PDB entry 4PJE | X-ray diffraction, 1.95 A resolution | chains A and E of the 4 polymer chains in the assembly

Chain A:
Protein: Major histocompatibility complex class I-related gene protein
Source organism: Homo sapiens
UniProtKB: Q95460 (HMR1_HUMAN); residues 1-270 here correspond to UniProt positions 23-292 (UniProt number = residue number + 22)
Amino-acid sequence (271 residues; numbered 0 to 270; the number before each row is that of its first residue; numbering starts at 0):
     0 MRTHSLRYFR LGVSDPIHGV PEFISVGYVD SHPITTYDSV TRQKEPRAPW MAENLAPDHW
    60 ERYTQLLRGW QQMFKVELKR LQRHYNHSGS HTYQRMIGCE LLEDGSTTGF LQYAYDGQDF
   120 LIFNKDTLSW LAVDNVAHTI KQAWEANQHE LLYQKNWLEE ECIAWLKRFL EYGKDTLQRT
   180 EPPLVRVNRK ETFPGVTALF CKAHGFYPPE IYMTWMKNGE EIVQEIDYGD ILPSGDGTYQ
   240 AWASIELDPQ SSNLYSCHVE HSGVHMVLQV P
Not modelled in the structure: 0, 17-18, 247-252, 270
Disulfides: Cys98-Cys161, Cys200-Cys256
Glycans and other covalent adducts: Acetyl 6-formylpterin (30W) linked to Lys43
Sequence notes: initiating methionine (0); engineered mutation Ser261 (Cys283 in Q95460)
Ligand contacts: Acetyl 6-formylpterin (30W; N-(6-formyl-4-oxo-3,4-dihydropteridin-2-yl)acetamide): Tyr7, Arg9, Thr34, Tyr62, Leu66, Trp69, Arg94, Ile96, Tyr152, Trp156
Swiss-Prot annotation at these positions:
  - binding site (5-(2-oxoethylideneamino)-6-(D-ribitylamino)uracil): Arg9, Ser24, Lys43, Arg94, Tyr152, Gln153
  - binding site (5-(2-oxopropylideneamino)-6-(D-ribitylamino)uracil): Arg9, Ser24, Lys43, Arg94, Tyr152, Gln153
  - binding site (7-hydroxy-6-methyl-8-(1-D-ribityl)lumazine): Arg9, Ser24, Lys43, Arg94, Tyr152, Gln153
  - binding site (8-(9H-purin-6-yl)-2-oxa-8-azabicyclo[3.3.1]nona-3,6-diene-4,6-dicarbaldehyde): Arg9, Lys43, His58, Arg94
  - binding site (2-amino-4-oxopteridine-6-carbaldehyde): Lys43
  - binding site (pyridoxal): Lys43
  - glycosylation: Asn85 (N-linked (GlcNAc...) asparagine)
Reported in the primary citation:
  - conformationally variable residues (side-chain flip): Gln153

Chain E:
Protein: TCR-alpha
Source organism: Homo sapiens
Amino-acid sequence (205 residues; numbered -1 to 203; the number before each row is that of its first residue; numbers below 1 keep their minus sign (His-1 is residue -1)):
    -1 HMGQNIDQPT EMTATEGAIV QINCTYQTSG FNGLFWYQQH AGEAPTFLSY NVLDGLEEKG
    59 RFSSFLSRSK GYSYLLLKEL QMKDSASYLC AGMDSNYQLI WGAGTKLIIK PDIQNPDPAV
   119 YQLRDSKSSD KSVCLFTDFD SQTNVSQSKD SDVYITDKCV LDMRSMDFKS NSAVAWSNKS
   179 DFACANAFNN SIIPEDTFFP SPESS
Not modelled in the structure: -1 to 1, 123-130, 199-203
Disulfides: Cys22-Cys88, Cys132-Cys182
Reported in the primary citation:
  - binding site for Acetyl 6-formylpterin: Tyr95

Interface between chain A and chain E:
Contacting residue pairs - 30 pairs, chain A then chain E:
  Arg61(A) with Asn94(E), hydrogen bond (side chain-backbone); Tyr95(E), hydrogen bond (side chain-backbone); Gln96(E)
  Tyr62(A) with Ser93(E), hydrogen bond (side chain-backbone); Asn94(E), hydrogen bond; Tyr95(E)
  Leu65(A) with Asn94(E); Tyr95(E), hydrophobic
  His148(A) with Tyr48(E); Glu55(E), salt bridge
  Leu151(A) with Val50(E); Leu51(E), hydrophobic
  Tyr152(A) with Asn30(E); Tyr48(E); Val50(E); Tyr95(E)
  Lys154(A) with Leu51(E)
  Asn155(A) with Phe29(E), hydrogen bond (side chain-backbone); Val50(E); Leu51(E); Arg66(E), hydrogen bond
  Trp156(A) with Asn30(E); Tyr95(E), hydrogen bond
  Glu159(A) with Arg66(E), salt bridge
  Glu160(A) with Gly28(E); Phe29(E), hydrogen bond (side chain-backbone); Asn30(E); Ser93(E), hydrogen bond
  Trp164(A) with Ser93(E); Asn94(E)
Also at the interface, not in a pair above, chain A (13 interface residues in all): Trp69

Overview:
13 residues of chain A and 12 residues of chain E are in contact, with 9 hydrogen bonds and 2 salt bridges.
Polar pairs include His148(A)-Glu55(E), Glu159(A)-Arg66(E) and Arg61(A)-Asn94(E). Covalently linked Acetyl
6-formylpterin: at Lys43(A). From the paper: a binding site for Acetyl 6-formylpterin at Tyr95(E);
conformational variability at Gln153(A).
Here chain A is Major histocompatibility complex class I-related gene protein and chain E is TCR-alpha, both
from Homo sapiens. Entry 4PJE (Structure of human MR1-Ac-6-FP in complex with human MAIT B-B10 TCR) was
determined by X-ray diffraction together with 4PJ5, 4PJ7, 4PJ8, 4PJ9, 4PJA, 4PJB and 7 further entries from
the same study.
